PDB entry 8HEE | electron microscopy, 3.20 A resolution | chains D and H of the 15 polymer chains in the assembly

[Chain D]
Protein: VP1 of capsid protein
Organism: Foot-and-mouth disease virus
Chain sequence (211 residues; each row starts with the number of its first residue):
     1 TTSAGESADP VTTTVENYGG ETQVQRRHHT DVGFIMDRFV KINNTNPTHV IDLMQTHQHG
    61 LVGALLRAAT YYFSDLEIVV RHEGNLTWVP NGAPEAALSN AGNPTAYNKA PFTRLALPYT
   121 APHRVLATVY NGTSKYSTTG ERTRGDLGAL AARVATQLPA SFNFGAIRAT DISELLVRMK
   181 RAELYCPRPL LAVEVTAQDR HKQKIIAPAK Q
Not modelled in the structure: 1-24, 137-155, 211

[Chain H]
Protein: VP2 of capsid protein
Organism: Foot-and-mouth disease virus
Chain sequence (218 residues; row label = number of the first residue in the row):
     1 DKKTEETTLL EDRTLTTRNG HTTSTTQSSV GVTYGYSTGE DHVSGPNTSG LETRVTQAER
    61 FFKKHLFNWT TDKPFGHLEK LKLPTDHKGV YGHLVDSFAY MRNGWDVEVS AVGNQFNGGC
   121 LLVAMVPEWK KFTPREKYQL TLFPHQFISP RTNMTAHITV PYLGVNRYDQ YKKHKPWTLV
   181 VMVVSPLTTS SIGATEIKVY ANIAPTHVHV AGELPSKE
Not modelled in the structure: 1-51

[How chain D and chain H interact]
Contacting residue pairs - 46 pairs, chain D then chain H:
  Thr70(D) - Glu128(H)
  Tyr71(D) - Glu128(H)  hydrogen bond
  Tyr71(D) - Leu163(H)
  Tyr71(D) - Gly164(H)
  His123(D) - Val165(H)
  His123(D) - Asn166(H)  hydrogen bond
  Arg124(D) - Tyr162(H)
  Arg124(D) - Gly164(H)  hydrogen bond (side chain-backbone)
  Arg124(D) - Val165(H)  hydrogen bond (backbone-backbone)
  Arg124(D) - Asn166(H)
  Val125(D) - Val165(H)
  Leu126(D) - Val165(H)
  Ala127(D) - Val165(H)  hydrophobic
  Val129(D) - Glu128(H)
  Val129(D) - Trp129(H)
  Val129(D) - Lys130(H)
  Tyr130(D) - His174(H)
  Asn131(D) - Lys82(H)
  Asn131(D) - Glu128(H)
  Asn131(D) - Trp129(H)
  Asn131(D) - Lys173(H)
  Asn131(D) - His174(H)
  Asn131(D) - Lys175(H)  hydrogen bond (side chain-backbone)
  Asn131(D) - Thr178(H)
  Gly132(D) - Lys173(H)
  Thr133(D) - Lys173(H)
  Lys135(D) - Lys173(H)
  Tyr136(D) - Gln170(H)
  Tyr136(D) - Lys173(H)
  Phe162(D) - Val165(H)  hydrophobic
  Cys186(D) - Leu163(H)  hydrophobic
  Pro187(D) - Leu142(H)  hydrophobic
  Pro187(D) - Phe143(H)
  Arg188(D) - Pro127(H)  hydrogen bond (side chain-backbone)
  Arg188(D) - Glu128(H)  hydrogen bond (side chain-backbone)
  Arg188(D) - Phe132(H)
  Arg188(D) - Leu142(H)
  Pro189(D) - Glu136(H)
  Pro189(D) - Gln139(H)
  Pro189(D) - Phe143(H)
  Leu190(D) - Gln139(H)  hydrogen bond (backbone-side chain)
  Leu191(D) - Arg135(H)
  Leu191(D) - Glu136(H)
  Leu191(D) - Gln139(H)
  Ala192(D) - Arg135(H)  hydrogen bond (backbone-side chain)
  Glu194(D) - Arg135(H)
Interface residues without a listed pair, chain D (24 interface residues in all): Val193
Interface residues without a listed pair, chain H (24 interface residues in all): Tyr100, Val126, Arg167

[Overview]
The chain D/chain H interface involves 24 residues from each chain, with 9 hydrogen bonds. Among the polar
pairs are Tyr71(D)-Glu128(H), His123(D)-Asn166(H) and Arg124(D)-Gly164(H).
Here chain D is VP1 of capsid protein and chain H is VP2 of capsid protein, both from Foot-and-mouth disease
virus. Entry 8HEE (Pentamer of FMDV (A/TUR/14/98)) was determined by electron microscopy together with 8HBI,
8HEG, 8HBG and 8HBJ from the same study.
